Entry 9NU1 (electron microscopy, 3.60 A resolution); this record covers chains C and B of the 4 polymer chains in the assembly.

== Chain C (and B) ==
Name: Uromodulin
Source organism: Homo sapiens
Notes: chain B of this document is another copy of the same molecule, construct and numbering; everything in this record applies to it too
Reference sequence: P07911 (UROM_HUMAN); residues 1-640 here = UniProt positions 1-640
Chain sequence (640 residues; each row starts with the number of its first residue):
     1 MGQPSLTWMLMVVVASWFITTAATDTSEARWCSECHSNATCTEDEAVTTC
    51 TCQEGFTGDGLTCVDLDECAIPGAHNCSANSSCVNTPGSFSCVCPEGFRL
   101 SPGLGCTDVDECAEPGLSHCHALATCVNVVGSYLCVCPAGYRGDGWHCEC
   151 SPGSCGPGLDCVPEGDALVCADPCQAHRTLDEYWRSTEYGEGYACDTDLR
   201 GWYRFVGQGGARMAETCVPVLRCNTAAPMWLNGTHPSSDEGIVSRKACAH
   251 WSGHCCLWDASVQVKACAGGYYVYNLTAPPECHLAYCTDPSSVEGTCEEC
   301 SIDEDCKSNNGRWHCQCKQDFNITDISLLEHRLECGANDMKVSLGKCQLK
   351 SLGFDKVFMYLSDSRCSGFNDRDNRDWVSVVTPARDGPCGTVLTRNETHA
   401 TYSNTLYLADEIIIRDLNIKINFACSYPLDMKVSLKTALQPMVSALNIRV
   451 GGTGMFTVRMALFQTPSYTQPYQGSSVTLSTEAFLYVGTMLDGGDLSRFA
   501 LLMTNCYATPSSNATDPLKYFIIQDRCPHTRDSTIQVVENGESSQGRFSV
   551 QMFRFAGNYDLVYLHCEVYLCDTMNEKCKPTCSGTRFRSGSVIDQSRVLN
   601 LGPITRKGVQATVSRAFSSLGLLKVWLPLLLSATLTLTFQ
Not modelled in the structure: 1-328, 445-640 (chain B: 1-442, 585-640)
Swiss-Prot annotation at these positions:
  - region: C150 to A171 (Beta hairpin), D430 to T453 (Flexible ZP-N/ZP-C linker), G454 to T465 (Internal hydrophobic patch (IHP)), R586 to S589 (Essential for cleavage by HPN), V598 to R606 (External hydrophobic patch (EHP))
  - site: F587, R588 (Cleavage)
  - lipidation: S614 (GPI-anchor amidated serine)
  - glycosylation (N-linked (GlcNAc...) asparagine): N38, N76, N80, N232 (complex), N275 (high mannose), N322 (complex), N396 (complex), N513 (complex)
  - natural variant: C52 (C52W: In ADTKD1), D59 (D59A: In ADTKD1), C77 (C77Y: In ADTKD1), V93 to G97 (sequence variant, change not given here; In ADTKD1), G103 (G103C: In ADTKD1), V109 (V109E: In ADTKD1), C112 (C112R: In ADTKD1), C120 (C120G: In ADTKD1), C126 (C126R: In ADTKD1), N128 (N128S: In ADTKD1), C135 (C135S: In ADTKD1), C148 (C148W: In ADTKD1; C148Y: In ADTKD1), 22 further natural variant entries in UniProt
  - mutagenesis: L333 (L333K: Abolishes polymerization and filament formation of the secreted form), R415 (R415A: Abolishes polymerization. No effect on protein trafficking or secretion. Suppresses the dominant-negative loss of polymerization in 555-F-A-556 DEL or 586-A--A-589 ...), I421 (I421K: Abolishes polymerization and filament formation of the secreted form), D430 (D430L: Impairs polymerization and filament formation of the secreted form), L435 (L435S: Impairs polymerization and filament formation of the secreted form), V458 (V458R: Leads to retention in the endoplasmic reticulum, probably due to misfolding), F555 to A556 (Abolishes polymerization, in a dominant-negative manner. No effect on protein trafficking or secretion. Suppresses the dominant-negative loss of polymerization; when associated with A-415), R586 to S589 (Abolishes cleavage by HPN. Abolishes polymerization, in a dominant-negative manner. Suppresses the dominant-negative loss of polymerization; when associated with A-415), V598 to N600 (Decreased export from the endoplasmic reticulum, leading to decreased secretion. Impairs polymerization), G602 to P603 (Decreased export from the endoplasmic reticulum, leading to decreased secretion. Impairs polymerization), T605 to K607 (No effect on secretion. Does not impair polymerization)
Cystine bridges: C335-C425, C366-C389
Glycans and other covalent adducts: N-acetylglucosamine (NAG) linked to N396

== How chain C and chain B interact ==
Contacting residue pairs (21; chain C residue first):
  Y360(C) with A556(B)
  S362(C) with N558(B), hydrogen bond (backbone-side chain)
  S364(C) with Y559(B), hydrogen bond
  Y407(C) with G557(B)
  A409(C) with A556(B), hydrophobic
  I412(C) with L518(B), hydrophobic; F555(B); A556(B), hydrogen bond (backbone-backbone)
  I413(C) with Y520(B); F553(B), hydrophobic; R554(B); F555(B), hydrophobic
  I414(C) with F553(B); R554(B), hydrogen bond (backbone-backbone)
  R415(C) with T481(B); D532(B), salt bridge; T534(B); Q551(B); M552(B); F553(B)
  N418(C) with R554(B), hydrogen bond
Other interface residues (no listed pair), chain C (11 interface residues in all): E411

== Summary ==
11 residues of chain C face 14 of chain B across their interface; the contacts include 5 hydrogen bonds and 1
salt bridge. Among the polar pairs are R415(C)-D532(B), S362(C)-N558(B) and S364(C)-Y559(B).
N-acetylglucosamine is covalently linked to N396(C).
Chain C and chain B are both Uromodulin (Homo sapiens); the structure, Uromodulin filament lattice interface
from human urine, was determined by electron microscopy, deposited together with 9NU3.
